6WWS - chains A and B of the 3 polymer chains in the assembly; structure by electron microscopy, 2.70 A resolution.

Chain A:
Molecule: Tubulin alpha-1B chain
Organism: Sus scrofa
UniProtKB: Q2XVP4 (TBA1B_PIG); numbering as in UniProt (aligned over 1-451)
Sequence (451 residues; row label = number of the first residue in the row):
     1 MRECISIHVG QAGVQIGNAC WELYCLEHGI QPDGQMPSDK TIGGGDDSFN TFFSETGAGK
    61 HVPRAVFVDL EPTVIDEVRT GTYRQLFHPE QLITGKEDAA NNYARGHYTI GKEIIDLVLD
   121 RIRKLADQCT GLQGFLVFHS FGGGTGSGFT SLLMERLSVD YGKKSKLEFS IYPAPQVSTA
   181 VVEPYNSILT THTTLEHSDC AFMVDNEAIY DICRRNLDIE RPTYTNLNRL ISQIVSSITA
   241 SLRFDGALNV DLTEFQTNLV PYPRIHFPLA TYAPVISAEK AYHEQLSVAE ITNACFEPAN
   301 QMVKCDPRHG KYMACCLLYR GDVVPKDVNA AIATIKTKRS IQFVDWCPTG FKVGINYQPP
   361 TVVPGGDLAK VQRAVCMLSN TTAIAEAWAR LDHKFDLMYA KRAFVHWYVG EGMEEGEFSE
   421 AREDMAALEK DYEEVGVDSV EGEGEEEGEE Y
Not modelled in the structure: 442-451
UniProt features mapped onto this chain:
  - motif: M1 to C4 (MREC motif)
  - active site: E254
  - binding site (GTP): G10, Q11, A12, Q15, E71, A99, S140, G143, G144, T145, G146, T179, E183, N206, Y224, N228, L252
  - binding site (Mg(2+)): E71
  - site: Y451 (Involved in polymerization)
  - modified residue: K40 (N6,N6,N6-trimethyllysine), S48 (Phosphoserine), S232 (Phosphoserine), Y282 (3'-nitrotyrosine), R339 (Omega-N-methylarginine), S439 (Phosphoserine), E443 (5-glutamyl polyglutamate), E445 (5-glutamyl polyglutamate), Y451 (3'-nitrotyrosine)
  - cross-link (Glycyl lysine isopeptide (Lys-Gly)): K326 (interchain with G-Cter in ubiquitin), K370 (interchain with G-Cter in ubiquitin)

Chain B:
Molecule: Tubulin beta-2B chain
Organism: Sus scrofa
UniProtKB: A0A287AGU7 (A0A287AGU7_PIG); residues 1-445 here = UniProt positions 1-445
Sequence (445 residues; row label = number of the first residue in the row):
     1 MREIVHIQAG QCGNQIGAKF WEVISDEHGI DPTGSYHGDS DLQLERINVY YNEATGNKYV
    61 PRAILVDLEP GTMDSVRSGP FGQIFRPDNF VFGQSGAGNN WAKGHYTEGA ELVDSVLDVV
   121 RKESESCDCL QGFQLTHSLG GGTGSGMGTL LISKIREEYP DRIMNTFSVM PSPKVSDTVV
   181 EPYNATLSVH QLVENTDETY CIDNEALYDI CFRTLKLTTP TYGDLNHLVS ATMSGVTTCL
   241 RFPGQLNADL RKLAVNMVPF PRLHFFMPGF APLTSRGSQQ YRALTVPELT QQMFDSKNMM
   301 AACDPRHGRY LTVAAIFRGR MSMKEVDEQM LNVQNKNSSY FVEWIPNNVK TAVCDIPPRG
   361 LKMSATFIGN STAIQELFKR ISEQFTAMFR RKAFLHWYTG EGMDEMEFTE AESNMNDLVS
   421 EYQQYQDATA DEQGEFEEEE GEDEA
Not modelled in the structure: 430-445

Chain A / chain B interface:
Residue-residue contacts (77; chain A residue first):
  Q11(A) - G244(B)  hydrogen bond (side chain-backbone)
  Q11(A) - Q245(B)  hydrogen bond (side chain-backbone)
  Q11(A) - L246(B)
  Q11(A) - N247(B)  hydrogen bond (side chain-backbone)
  Q15(A) - G244(B)
  Q15(A) - Q245(B)
  E71(A) - R2(B)  salt bridge
  P72(A) - R46(B)
  T73(A) - R2(B)  hydrogen bond
  T73(A) - R46(B)
  T73(A) - F242(B)
  T73(A) - P243(B)
  T73(A) - N247(B)
  V74(A) - N247(B)
  D76(A) - E45(B)
  D76(A) - R46(B)  salt bridge
  E77(A) - P243(B)
  K96(A) - D128(B)  salt bridge
  K96(A) - C129(B)  hydrogen bond (backbone-side chain)
  E97(A) - C129(B)  hydrogen bond
  E97(A) - L130(B)
  E97(A) - Q131(B)
  E97(A) - R251(B)  salt bridge
  D98(A) - R2(B)  salt bridge
  D98(A) - D249(B)
  A100(A) - D249(B)
  A100(A) - R251(B)
  A100(A) - K252(B)
  A100(A) - V255(B)
  N101(A) - K252(B)
  N101(A) - N256(B)  hydrogen bond
  N101(A) - K350(B)
  R105(A) - R251(B)
  Q176(A) - L331(B)
  V177(A) - D327(B)
  S178(A) - N347(B)
  T179(A) - L246(B)
  T179(A) - D327(B)
  T179(A) - K350(B)
  T179(A) - T351(B)
  A180(A) - N256(B)
  A180(A) - N347(B)
  A180(A) - V349(B)
  V181(A) - N256(B)  hydrogen bond (backbone-side chain)
  V181(A) - T312(B)
  V181(A) - N347(B)
  Y210(A) - M323(B)
  Y210(A) - D327(B)  hydrogen bond
  R221(A) - S322(B)
  R221(A) - E325(B)  salt bridge
  P222(A) - S322(B)  hydrogen bond (backbone-side chain)
  P222(A) - M323(B)
  P222(A) - K324(B)
  T223(A) - Q245(B)  hydrogen bond
  T223(A) - S322(B)
  Y224(A) - Q245(B)
  Y224(A) - L246(B)
  K394(A) - P346(B)
  L397(A) - W344(B)
  M398(A) - W344(B)
  K401(A) - F260(B)
  K401(A) - W344(B)
  K401(A) - Y425(B)
  A403(A) - P259(B)
  A403(A) - F260(B)  hydrophobic
  A403(A) - W344(B)  hydrophobic
  F404(A) - V255(B)
  F404(A) - N256(B)
  F404(A) - V258(B)
  F404(A) - P259(B)  hydrogen bond (backbone-backbone)
  H406(A) - V258(B)
  H406(A) - P259(B)  hydrogen bond (side chain-backbone)
  H406(A) - F260(B)
  H406(A) - P261(B)
  W407(A) - A254(B)  hydrogen bond (side chain-backbone)
  W407(A) - V255(B)
  W407(A) - V258(B)
Other interface residues (no listed pair), chain A (39 interface residues in all): T80, G95, V182, E220, T225, R402
Other interface residues (no listed pair), chain B (43 interface residues in all): L42, R162, D197, N335, E343, N348

Overview:
39 residues of chain A and 43 residues of chain B are in contact, with 14 hydrogen bonds and 6 salt bridges.
Polar contacts include E71(A)-R2(B), D76(A)-R46(B) and K96(A)-D128(B). UniProt lists active-site residue
E254(A), 17 GTP-binding residues and Mg2+-binding residue E71(A) on chain A.
Here chain A is Tubulin alpha-1B chain and chain B is Tubulin beta-2B chain, both from Sus scrofa. Entry 6WWS
(Kif14[391-743] - AMP-PNP open state class in complex with a microtubule) was determined by electron
microscopy, deposited together with 6WWE, 6WWF, 6WWG, 6WWH, 6WWI, 6WWJ and 13 further entries.
